8TNJ - chains A and C of the 5 polymer chains in the assembly; structure by electron microscopy, 3.10 A resolution.

[Chain A]
Name: 9mer peptide, Beta-2-microglobulin, MHC class I antigen chimera
Organism: Homo sapiens
Reference sequence: chimeric construct of P61771, A0A583ZBV1: residues 25-123 from P61771 (B2MG_GORGO) positions 21-119 (UniProt number = residue number - 4); residues 145-423 from A0A583ZBV1 positions 25-302 (offset varies)
Amino-acid sequence (439 residues; numbered 1 to 440; 1 number in that range is skipped by the numbering (no residue carries it; nothing is unmodelled there); the number before each row is that of its first residue):
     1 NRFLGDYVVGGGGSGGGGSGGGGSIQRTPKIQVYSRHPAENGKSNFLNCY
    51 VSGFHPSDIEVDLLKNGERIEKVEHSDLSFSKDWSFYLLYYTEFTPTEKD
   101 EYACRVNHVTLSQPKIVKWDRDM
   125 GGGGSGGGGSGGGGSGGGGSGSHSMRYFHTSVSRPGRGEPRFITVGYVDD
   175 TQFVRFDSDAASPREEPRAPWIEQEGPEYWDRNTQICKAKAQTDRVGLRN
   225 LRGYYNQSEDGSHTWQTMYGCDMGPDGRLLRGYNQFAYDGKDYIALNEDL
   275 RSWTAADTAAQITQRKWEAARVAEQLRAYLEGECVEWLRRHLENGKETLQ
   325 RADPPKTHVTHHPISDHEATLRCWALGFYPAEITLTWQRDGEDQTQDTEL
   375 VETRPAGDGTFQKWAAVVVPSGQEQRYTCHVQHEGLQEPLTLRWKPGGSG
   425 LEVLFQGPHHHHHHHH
Unresolved in the structure: 10-24, 125-145, 366, 421-440
Cystine bridges: Cys-49/Cys-104, Cys-245/Cys-308, Cys-347/Cys-403
Construct notes: insertion (1-9, 421); linker (10-24, 125-144); conflict Leu-414 (Cys294 in A0A583ZBV1), Gly-422 (Ser301 in A0A583ZBV1); expression tag (424-440)

[Chain C]
Name: B.8 Fab light chain
Organism: Homo sapiens
Notes: antibody fragment or engineered binder
Amino-acid sequence (216 residues; row label = number of the first residue in the row):
     1 SDIQMTQSPSSLSASVGDRVTITCRASQSVSSAVAWYQQKPGKAPKLLIY
    51 SASSLYSGVPSRFSGSRSGTDFTLTISSLQPEDFATYYCQQSWSAYPFTF
   101 GQGTKVEIKRTVAAPSVFIFPPSDSQLKSGTASVVCLLNNFYPREAKVQW
   151 KVDNALQSGNSQESVTEQDSKDSTYSLSSTLTLSKADYEKHKVYACEVTH
   201 QGLSSPVTKSFNRGEC
Unresolved in the structure: 1, 214-216
Cystine bridges: Cys-24/Cys-89, Cys-136/Cys-196

[How chain A and chain C interact]
Pairs across the interface (8):
  Glu-163(A) / Ser-31(C)
  Glu-163(A) / Ser-32(C)  hydrogen bond (side chain-backbone)
  Gln-216(A) / Ser-92(C)
  Arg-219(A) / Ala-33(C)
  Arg-219(A) / Trp-93(C)
  Val-220(A) / Trp-93(C)
  Arg-223(A) / Ser-29(C)  hydrogen bond (side chain-backbone)
  Arg-223(A) / Trp-93(C)
Also at the interface, not in a pair above, chain C (7 interface residues in all): Ser-94

[In short]
5 residues of chain A and 7 residues of chain C are in contact, with 2 hydrogen bonds. Polar contacts include
Glu-163(A)/Ser-32(C) and Arg-223(A)/Ser-29(C).
Here chain A is 9mer peptide, Beta-2-microglobulin, MHC class I antigen chimera and chain C is B.8 Fab light
chain, both from Homo sapiens. Entry 8TNJ (Cryo-EM structure of HLA-B*73:01 bound to a 9mer peptide and two
Fabs) was determined by electron microscopy.
